PDB entry 5B2I | X-ray diffraction, 3.00 A resolution | chains E and F of the 10 polymer chains in the assembly

[Chain E]
Molecule: Histone H3.1
Source organism: Homo sapiens
Reference sequence: P68431 (H31_HUMAN); residues 0-135 here correspond to UniProt positions 1-136 (UniProt number = residue number + 1)
Sequence (139 residues; numbered -3 to 135; the number before each row is that of its first residue; numbers below 1 keep their minus sign (Gly-3 is residue -3)):
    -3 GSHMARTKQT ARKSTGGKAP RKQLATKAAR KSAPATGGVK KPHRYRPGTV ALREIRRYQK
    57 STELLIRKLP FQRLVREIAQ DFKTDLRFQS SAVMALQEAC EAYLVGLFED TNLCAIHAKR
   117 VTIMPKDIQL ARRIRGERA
Not modelled in the structure: -3 to 36
Sequence notes: expression tag (-3 to -1)
Ion coordination: Mn2+: Asp77 (shared with 1 residue of chain D)
Curated features (UniProtKB/Swiss-Prot):
  - modified residue: Arg2 (Asymmetric dimethylarginine), Thr3 (Phosphothreonine), Lys4 (Allysine), Gln5 (5-glutamyl dopamine), Thr6 (Phosphothreonine), Arg8 (Citrulline), Lys9 (N6,N6,N6-trimethyllysine), Ser10 (ADP-ribosylserine), Thr11 (Phosphothreonine), Lys14 (N6-(2-hydroxyisobutyryl)lysine), Arg17 (Asymmetric dimethylarginine), Lys18 (N6-(2-hydroxyisobutyryl)lysine), Lys23 (N6-(2-hydroxyisobutyryl)lysine), Arg26 (Citrulline), Lys27 (N6,N6,N6-trimethyllysine), Ser28 (ADP-ribosylserine), Lys36 (N6,N6,N6-trimethyllysine), Lys37 (N6-methyllysine), Tyr41 (Phosphotyrosine), Lys56 (N6,N6,N6-trimethyllysine) and 8 more in UniProt
  - lipidation: Lys18 (N6-decanoyllysine)

[Chain F]
Molecule: Histone H4
Source organism: Homo sapiens
Reference sequence: P62805 (H4_HUMAN); residues 0-102 here correspond to UniProt positions 1-103 (UniProt number = residue number + 1)
Sequence (106 residues; row label = number of the first residue in the row; numbers below 1 keep their minus sign (Gly-3 is residue -3)):
    -3 GSHMSGRGKG GKGLGKGGAK RHRKVLRDNI QGITKPAIRR LARRGGVKRI SGLIYEETRG
    57 VLKVFLENVI RDAVTYTEHA KRKTVTAMDV VYALKRQGRT LYGFGG
Not modelled in the structure: -3 to 17
Sequence notes: expression tag (-3 to -1)
Curated features (UniProtKB/Swiss-Prot):
  - DNA-binding region: Lys16 to Lys20
  - modified residue: Ser1 (N-acetylserine), Arg3 (Asymmetric dimethylarginine), Lys5 (N6-(2-hydroxyisobutyryl)lysine), Lys8 (N6-(2-hydroxyisobutyryl)lysine), Lys12 (N6-(2-hydroxyisobutyryl)lysine), Lys16 (N6-(2-hydroxyisobutyryl)lysine), Lys20 (N6,N6,N6-trimethyllysine), Lys31 (N6-(2-hydroxyisobutyryl)lysine), Lys44 (N6-(2-hydroxyisobutyryl)lysine), Ser47 (Phosphoserine), Tyr51 (Phosphotyrosine), Lys59 (N6-(2-hydroxyisobutyryl)lysine), Lys77 (N6-(2-hydroxyisobutyryl)lysine), Lys79 (N6-(2-hydroxyisobutyryl)lysine), Thr80 (Phosphothreonine), Tyr88 (Phosphotyrosine), Lys91 (N6-(2-hydroxyisobutyryl)lysine)
  - cross-link (Glycyl lysine isopeptide (Lys-Gly)): Lys12 (interchain with G-Cter in SUMO2), Lys20 (interchain with G-Cter in SUMO2), Lys31 (interchain with G-Cter in SUMO2), Lys59 (interchain with G-Cter in SUMO2), Lys79 (interchain with G-Cter in SUMO2), Lys91 (interchain with G-Cter in SUMO2)

[Chain E / chain F interface]
Contacting residue pairs (99):
  Gly44(E) with Lys44(F)
  Ala47(E) with Arg39(F); Lys44(F)
  Leu48(E) with Lys44(F)
  Glu50(E) with Arg39(F), salt bridge
  Ile51(E) with Arg39(F); Gly42(F); Val43(F)
  Tyr54(E) with Arg36(F); Arg40(F), hydrogen bond (backbone-side chain)
  Gln55(E) with Arg40(F), hydrogen bond (side chain-backbone); Gly42(F)
  Ser57(E) with Arg40(F), hydrogen bond
  Thr58(E) with Arg40(F)
  Glu59(E) with Arg40(F), salt bridge
  Leu61(E) with Ala33(F); Arg36(F), hydrogen bond (backbone-side chain); Leu37(F); Arg40(F)
  Ile62(E) with Ile29(F), hydrophobic; Leu37(F), hydrophobic
  Arg63(E) with Arg36(F)
  Pro66(E) with Gly28(F)
  Phe67(E) with Leu62(F), hydrophobic
  Arg69(E) with Asn25(F)
  Leu70(E) with Asn25(F); Ile26(F), hydrophobic; Ile29(F), hydrophobic; Leu62(F), hydrophobic
  Val71(E) with Leu62(F), hydrophobic; Ile66(F), hydrophobic
  Glu73(E) with Arg23(F); Asp24(F); Asn25(F), hydrogen bond (side chain-backbone)
  Ile74(E) with Leu62(F), hydrophobic; Glu63(F)
  Gln76(E) with Leu22(F)
  Phe78(E) with Arg67(F); Val70(F), hydrophobic
  Lys79(E) with Glu74(F)
  Asp81(E) with Lys79(F)
  Leu82(E) with Val70(F), hydrophobic; Lys79(F)
  Arg83(E) with Lys79(F), hydrogen bond (backbone-backbone); Thr80(F); Val81(F), hydrogen bond (backbone-backbone)
  Phe84(E) with Val81(F), hydrophobic
  Gln85(E) with Val81(F), hydrogen bond (backbone-backbone); Thr82(F); Ala83(F), hydrogen bond (side chain-backbone)
  Ser87(E) with Ala83(F); Phe100(F)
  Ala88(E) with Val81(F); Thr82(F); Ala83(F); Val86(F)
  Met90(E) with Phe100(F)
  Ala91(E) with Val86(F), hydrophobic; Leu97(F); Phe100(F)
  Leu92(E) with Val65(F), hydrophobic; Val86(F), hydrophobic
  Glu94(E) with Phe100(F)
  Ala95(E) with Leu90(F), hydrophobic
  Cys96(E) with Leu58(F), hydrophobic; Phe61(F), hydrophobic; Leu62(F), hydrophobic
  Glu97(E) with Leu37(F)
  Tyr99(E) with Val57(F), hydrophobic; Phe61(F), hydrophobic; Arg95(F)
  Leu100(E) with Leu37(F), hydrophobic
  Val101(E) with Leu37(F); Arg40(F); Gly41(F)
  Phe104(E) with Ile34(F); Leu37(F); Ala38(F), hydrophobic; Val43(F); Thr54(F)
  Glu105(E) with Gly41(F)
  Asn108(E) with Gly42(F), hydrogen bond (side chain-backbone); Val43(F)
  Val117(E) with Arg45(F), hydrogen bond (backbone-backbone)
  Thr118(E) with Arg45(F), hydrogen bond; Ile46(F); Ser47(F)
  Ile119(E) with Val43(F), hydrophobic; Arg45(F), hydrogen bond (backbone-backbone); Ser47(F), hydrogen bond (backbone-backbone); Ile50(F)
  Met120(E) with Ser47(F); Ile50(F)
  Pro121(E) with Leu49(F), hydrophobic; Ile50(F); Glu53(F)
  Ile124(E) with Ile50(F), hydrophobic
  Gln125(E) with Glu53(F), hydrogen bond
  Arg128(E) with Val57(F)
Also at the interface, not in a pair above, chain E (54 interface residues in all): Arg72, Ala75, Ala98
Also at the interface, not in a pair above, chain F (46 interface residues in all): Arg35

[In short]
54 residues of chain E face 46 of chain F across their interface; the contacts include 15 hydrogen bonds and 2
salt bridges. Polar contacts include Glu50(E)-Arg39(F), Glu59(E)-Arg40(F) and Tyr54(E)-Arg40(F). Curated
annotation (UniProt) lists a DNA-binding region on chain F.
Here chain E is Histone H3.1 and chain F is Histone H4, both from Homo sapiens. Entry 5B2I (Human nucleosome
containing CpG unmethylated DNA) was determined by X-ray diffraction together with 5B2J from the same study.
